PDB entry 4TZZ | X-ray diffraction, 3.64 A resolution | chains A and C of the 3 polymer chains in the assembly

== Chain A ==
Molecule: Ribosome-associated protein L7Ae-like
Organism: Bacillus subtilis
Reference sequence: P46350 (RXL7_BACSU); residue numbers follow UniProt; this construct covers 2-82
Chain sequence (82 residues; numbered 1 to 82; the number before each row is that of its first residue):
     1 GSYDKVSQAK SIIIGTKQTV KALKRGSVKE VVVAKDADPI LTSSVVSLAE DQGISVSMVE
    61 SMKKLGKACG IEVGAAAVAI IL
Unresolved in the structure: 1
Construct notes: expression tag (1)
Modified positions: Mse-58 (selenomethionine; parent Met); Mse-62 (selenomethionine; parent Met)

== Chain C ==
Molecule: T-box Stem I RNA
Sequence (102 nucleotides; each row starts with the number of its first residue):
     1 GGGUGCGAUG AGAAGAAGAG UAUUAAGGAU UUACUAUGAU UAGCGACUCU AGGAUAGUGA
    61 AAGCUAGAGG AUAGUAACCU UAAGAAGGCA CUUCGAGCAC CC
Bound ions: Mg2+ site 1 near A11 (its only coordinating residue here); Mg2+ site 2: A39 (shared with 1 residue of chain F); Mg2+ site 3: C102 (shared with 1 residue of chain F)

== Chain A / chain C interface ==
Residue-residue contacts - 21 pairs, chain A then chain C:
  Ile-14(A) with A8(C), base contact; G10(C), hydrogen bond to the base
  Gly-15(A) with A8(C), sugar contact; U9(C), phosphate contact; G10(C), base contact
  Thr-16(A) with U9(C), hydrogen bond to the phosphate; G10(C), base contact
  Lys-17(A) with G10(C), base contact
  Gln-18(A) with G10(C), hydrogen bond to the base; C94(C), phosphate contact; G95(C), hydrogen bond to the base
  Ala-37(A) with U9(C), base contact
  Asp-38(A) with U9(C), hydrogen bond to the base
  Glu-72(A) with G7(C), base contact
  Val-73(A) with G7(C), base contact; A8(C), phosphate contact
  Gly-74(A) with A8(C), hydrogen bond to the sugar; U9(C), phosphate contact
  Ala-75(A) with A8(C), sugar contact; U9(C), phosphate contact
  Ala-76(A) with U9(C), hydrogen bond to the phosphate
Also at the interface, not in a pair above, chain A (16 interface residues in all): Leu-41, Mse-62, Ile-71, Ala-77

== Summary ==
16 residues of chain A and 6 residues of chain C are in contact, with 7 hydrogen bonds. Polar pairs include
Ile-14(A)/G10(C), Gln-18(A)/G10(C) and Gln-18(A)/G95(C).
Here chain A is Ribosome-associated protein L7Ae-like (Bacillus subtilis) and chain C is T-box Stem I RNA.
Entry 4TZZ (Co-crystals of the Ternary Complex Containing a T-box Stem I RNA, its Cognate tRNAGly, and B. ...)
was determined by X-ray diffraction together with 4TZP, 4TZV, 4TZW, 4TZX and 4TZY from the same study.
